1EUS - chain A; structure by X-ray diffraction, 2.00 A resolution.

[Chain A]
Protein: Sialidase
From: Micromonospora viridifaciens
Notes: EC 3.2.1.18
UniProt: Q02834 (NANH_MICVI); residues 43-407 here = UniProt positions 43-407
Sequence (365 residues; numbered 43 to 407; the number before each row is that of its first residue):
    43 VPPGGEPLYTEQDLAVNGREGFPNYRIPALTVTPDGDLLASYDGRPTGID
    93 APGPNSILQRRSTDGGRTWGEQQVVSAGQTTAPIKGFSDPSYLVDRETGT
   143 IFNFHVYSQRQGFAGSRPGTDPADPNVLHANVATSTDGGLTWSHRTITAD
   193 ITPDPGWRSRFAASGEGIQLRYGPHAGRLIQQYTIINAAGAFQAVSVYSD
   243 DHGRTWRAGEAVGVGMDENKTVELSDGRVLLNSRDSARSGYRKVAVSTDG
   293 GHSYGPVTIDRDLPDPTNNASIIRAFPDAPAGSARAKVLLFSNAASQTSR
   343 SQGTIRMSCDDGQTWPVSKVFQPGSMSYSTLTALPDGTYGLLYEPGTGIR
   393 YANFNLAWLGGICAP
Disordered / not traced: 43-46, 405-407
Residues lining bound ligands: 2-deoxy-2,3-dehydro-N-acetyl-neuraminic acid (DAN): R68, I69, R87, D92, D131, V148, F155, F203, F234, D259, E260, R276, R342, Y370
Curated features (UniProtKB/Swiss-Prot):
  - active site: D92 (Proton acceptor), E260 (Nucleophile), Y370 (Nucleophile)
  - binding site (substrate): R68, R276

[Overview]
Bound to chain A: 2-deoxy-2,3-dehydro-N-acetyl-neuraminic acid. Curated annotation (UniProt) lists 3
active-site residues and substrate-binding residues R68 and R276.
Chain A is Sialidase (Micromonospora viridifaciens); the structure, Sialidase complexed with
2-deoxy-2,3-dehydro-N-acetylneuraminic acid, was determined by X-ray diffraction, deposited together with
1EUR, 1EUT and 1EUU.
